3CWB - chains O and V of the 20 polymer chains in the assembly; structure by X-ray diffraction, 3.51 A resolution.

== Chain O ==
Protein: Mitochondrial ubiquinol-cytochrome-C reductase complex core protein 2
From: Gallus gallus
Sequence (441 residues; each row starts with the number of its first residue; numbers below 1 keep their minus sign (Ser-1 is residue -1)):
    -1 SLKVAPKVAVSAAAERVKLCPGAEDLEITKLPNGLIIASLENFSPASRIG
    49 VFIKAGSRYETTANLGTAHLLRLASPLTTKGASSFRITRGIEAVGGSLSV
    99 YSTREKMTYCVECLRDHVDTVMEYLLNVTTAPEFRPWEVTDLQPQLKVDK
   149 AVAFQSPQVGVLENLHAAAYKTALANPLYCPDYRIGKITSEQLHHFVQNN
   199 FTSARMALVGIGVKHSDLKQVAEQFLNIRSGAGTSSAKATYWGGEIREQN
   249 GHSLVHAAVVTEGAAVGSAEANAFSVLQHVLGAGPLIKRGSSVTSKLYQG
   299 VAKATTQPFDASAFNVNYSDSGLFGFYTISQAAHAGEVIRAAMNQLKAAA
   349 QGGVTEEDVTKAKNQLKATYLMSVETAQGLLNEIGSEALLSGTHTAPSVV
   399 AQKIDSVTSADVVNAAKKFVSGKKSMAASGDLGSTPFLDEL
Unresolved in the structure: -1 to 17

== Chain V ==
Protein: MITOCHONDRIAL UBIQUINOL-CYTOCHROME C REDUCTASE IRON-SULFUR SUBUNIT, leader sequence
From: Gallus gallus
UniProtKB: Q5ZLR5 (Q5ZLR5_CHICK); residues 47-78 here correspond to UniProt positions 45-76 (UniProt number = residue number - 2)
Sequence (52 residues; row label = number of the first residue in the row; note: 7 numbers in that range are skipped by the numbering (no residue carries them; nothing is unmodelled there); X marks 20 residues of unknown identity (built as UNK)):
    20 XXX
    24 XX
    28 XXXXXXXXXXXXXXX
    47 RPLLCRESMSGRSARRDLVAGISLNAPASVRY
Unresolved in the structure: 41-42, 78

== Chain O / chain V interface ==
Contacting residue pairs (55; chain O residue first):
  Arg70(O) - Ala66(V)
  Leu71(O) - Ile68(V)  hydrophobic
  Thr86(O) - Leu70(V)
  Gly94(O) - Asn71(V)
  Ser95(O) - Asn71(V)
  Leu96(O) - Ser69(V)
  Leu96(O) - Leu70(V)  hydrogen bond (backbone-backbone)
  Leu96(O) - Asn71(V)
  Ser97(O) - Ile68(V)
  Ser97(O) - Ser69(V)  hydrogen bond
  Val98(O) - Ala66(V)
  Val98(O) - Gly67(V)
  Val98(O) - Ile68(V)  hydrogen bond (backbone-backbone)
  Tyr99(O) - Ala66(V)
  Tyr99(O) - Gly67(V)
  Ser100(O) - Val65(V)
  Ser100(O) - Ala66(V)  hydrogen bond (backbone-backbone)
  Asp147(O) - Ile68(V)
  Asp147(O) - Ala74(V)
  Gln156(O) - Leu64(V)
  Gln156(O) - Arg77(V)  hydrogen bond (side chain-backbone)
  Val157(O) - Leu64(V)  hydrophobic
  Leu160(O) - Leu64(V)  hydrophobic
  Leu176(O) - Leu64(V)
  Tyr177(O) - Ala66(V)
  Tyr177(O) - Val76(V)
  Leu252(O) - Leu49(V)  hydrophobic
  Gln276(O) - Arg61(V)
  Gln276(O) - Arg62(V)
  Pro283(O) - Ser56(V)
  Pro283(O) - Gly57(V)
  Arg287(O) - Glu53(V)
  Gly288(O) - Glu53(V)
  Tyr296(O) - Arg52(V)
  Tyr296(O) - Ser56(V)
  Thr304(O) - Arg52(V)
  Gln305(O) - Arg52(V)  hydrogen bond (backbone-side chain)
  Pro306(O) - Leu50(V)
  Pro306(O) - Cys51(V)  hydrophobic
  Pro306(O) - Arg52(V)
  Phe307(O) - Arg52(V)
  Asp308(O) - Ser56(V)
  Asp308(O) - Gly57(V)  hydrogen bond (side chain-backbone)
  Asp308(O) - Arg58(V)  hydrogen bond (side chain-backbone)
  Asp308(O) - Ser59(V)  hydrogen bond
  Ala309(O) - Ser59(V)
  Ser310(O) - Ser59(V)  hydrogen bond
  Phe312(O) - Ala60(V)
  Asn313(O) - Arg62(V)
  Val314(O) - Asp63(V)
  Tyr325(O) - Ser59(V)  hydrogen bond (backbone-side chain)
  Tyr325(O) - Ala60(V)  hydrophobic
  Ile327(O) - Met55(V)  hydrophobic
  Ile327(O) - Arg58(V)
  Gln376(O) - Arg77(V)
Interface residues without a listed pair, chain O (44 interface residues in all): Pro74, Thr101, Val150, Gln153, Ser154, Gly282, Thr303, Ala311, Gln329

== Summary ==
44 residues of chain O and 25 residues of chain V are in contact; the contacts include 11 hydrogen bonds.
Polar contacts include Ser97(O)-Ser69(V), Gln156(O)-Arg77(V) and Gln305(O)-Arg52(V).
Here chain O is Mitochondrial ubiquinol-cytochrome-C reductase complex core protein 2 and chain V is
MITOCHONDRIAL UBIQUINOL-CYTOCHROME C REDUCTASE IRON-SULFUR SUBUNIT, leader sequence, both from Gallus gallus.
Entry 3CWB (Chicken Cytochrome BC1 Complex inhibited by an iodinated analogue of the polyketide Crocacin-D)
was determined by X-ray diffraction.
